Entry 8YAX (electron microscopy, 4.90 A resolution (low resolution: residue-level contacts below are approximate; hydrogen-bond / salt-bridge calls are withheld)); this record covers chains B and D of the 4 polymer chains in the assembly.

== Chain B ==
Molecule: Papain-like protease nsp3
Organism: Severe acute respiratory syndrome coronavirus 2
Notes: EC 3.4.19.12
Reference sequence: P0DTD1 (R1AB_SARS2); residues 1-1945 here correspond to UniProt positions 819-2763 (UniProt number = residue number + 818)
Amino-acid sequence (1945 residues; row label = number of the first residue in the row):
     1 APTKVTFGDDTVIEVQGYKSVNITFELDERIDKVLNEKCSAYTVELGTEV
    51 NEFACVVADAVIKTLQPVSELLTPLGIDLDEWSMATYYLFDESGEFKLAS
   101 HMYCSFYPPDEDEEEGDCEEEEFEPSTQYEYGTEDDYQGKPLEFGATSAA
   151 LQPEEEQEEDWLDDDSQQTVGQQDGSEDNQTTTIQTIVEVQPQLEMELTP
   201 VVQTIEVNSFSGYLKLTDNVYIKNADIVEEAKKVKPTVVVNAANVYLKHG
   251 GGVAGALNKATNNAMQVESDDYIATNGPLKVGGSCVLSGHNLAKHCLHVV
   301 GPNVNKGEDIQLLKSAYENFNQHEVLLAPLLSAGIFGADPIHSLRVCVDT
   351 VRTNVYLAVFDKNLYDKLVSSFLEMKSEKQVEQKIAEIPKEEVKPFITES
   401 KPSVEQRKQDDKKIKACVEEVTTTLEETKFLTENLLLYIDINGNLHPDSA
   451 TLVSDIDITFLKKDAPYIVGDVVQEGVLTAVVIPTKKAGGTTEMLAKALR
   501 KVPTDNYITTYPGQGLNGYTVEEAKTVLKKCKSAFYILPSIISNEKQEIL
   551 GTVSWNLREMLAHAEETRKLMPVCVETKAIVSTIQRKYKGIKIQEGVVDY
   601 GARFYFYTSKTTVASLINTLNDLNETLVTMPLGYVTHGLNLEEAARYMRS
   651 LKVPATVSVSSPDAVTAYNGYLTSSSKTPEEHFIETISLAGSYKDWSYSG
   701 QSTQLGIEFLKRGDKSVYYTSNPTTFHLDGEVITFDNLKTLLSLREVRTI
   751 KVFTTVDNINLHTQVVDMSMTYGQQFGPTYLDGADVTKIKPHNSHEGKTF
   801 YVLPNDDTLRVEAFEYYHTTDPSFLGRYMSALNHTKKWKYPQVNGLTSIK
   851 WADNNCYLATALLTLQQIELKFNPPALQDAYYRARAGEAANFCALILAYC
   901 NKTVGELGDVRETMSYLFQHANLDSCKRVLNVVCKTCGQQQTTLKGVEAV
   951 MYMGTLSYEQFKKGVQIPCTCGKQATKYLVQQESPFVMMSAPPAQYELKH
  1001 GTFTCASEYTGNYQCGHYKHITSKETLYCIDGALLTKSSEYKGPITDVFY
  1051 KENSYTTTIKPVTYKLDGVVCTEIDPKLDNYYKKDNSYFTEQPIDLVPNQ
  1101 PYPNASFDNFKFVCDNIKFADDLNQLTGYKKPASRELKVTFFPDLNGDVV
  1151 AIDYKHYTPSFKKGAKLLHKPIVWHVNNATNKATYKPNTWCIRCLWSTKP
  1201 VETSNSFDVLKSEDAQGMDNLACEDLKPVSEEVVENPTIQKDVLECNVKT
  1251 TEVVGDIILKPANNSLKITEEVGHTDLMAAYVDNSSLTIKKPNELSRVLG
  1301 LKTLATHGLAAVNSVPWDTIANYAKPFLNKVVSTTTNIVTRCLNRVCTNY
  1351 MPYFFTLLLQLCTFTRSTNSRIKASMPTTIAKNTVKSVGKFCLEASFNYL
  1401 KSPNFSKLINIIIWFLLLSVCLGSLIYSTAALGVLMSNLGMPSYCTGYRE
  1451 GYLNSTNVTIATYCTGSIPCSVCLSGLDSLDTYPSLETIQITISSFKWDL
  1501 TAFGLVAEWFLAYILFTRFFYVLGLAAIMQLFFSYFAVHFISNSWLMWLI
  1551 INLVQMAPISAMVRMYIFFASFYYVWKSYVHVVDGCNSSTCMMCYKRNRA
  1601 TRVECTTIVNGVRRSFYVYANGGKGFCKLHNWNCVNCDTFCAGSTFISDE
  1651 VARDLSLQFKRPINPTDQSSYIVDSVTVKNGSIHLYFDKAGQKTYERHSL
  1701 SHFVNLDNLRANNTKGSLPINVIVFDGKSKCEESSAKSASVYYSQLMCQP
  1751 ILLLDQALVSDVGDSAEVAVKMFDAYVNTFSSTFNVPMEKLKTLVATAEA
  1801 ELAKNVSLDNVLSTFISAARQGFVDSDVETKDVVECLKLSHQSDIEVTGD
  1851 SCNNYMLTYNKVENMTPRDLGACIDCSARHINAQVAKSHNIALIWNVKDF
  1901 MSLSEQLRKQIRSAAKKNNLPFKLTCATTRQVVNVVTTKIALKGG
Unresolved in the structure: 1-1402
Disulfide bonds: Cys1445-Cys1473, Cys1464-Cys1470
UniProt features mapped onto this chain:
  - zinc finger: Cys934 to Cys971 (C4-type)
  - region: His1581 to Cys1594 (ZF1), Cys1627 to Cys1637 (ZF2)
  - active site (For PL-PRO activity): Cys856, His1017, Asp1031
  - binding site (Zn(2+)): Cys934, Cys937, Cys969, Cys971, His1581, Cys1586, Cys1591, Cys1594, Cys1627, His1630, Cys1634, Cys1637
  - site: Gly1945 (Cleavage)
From the paper describing this entry:
  - mutagenesis - V1458A/L1480A: unchanged binding to another copy of this molecule
  - mutagenesis - V1458E/L1480E: decreased binding to another copy of this molecule
  - mutagenesis - D1478A/Y1483A/L1486A/Q1490A, D1478E/Y1483E/L1486E/Q1490E: abolished binding to another copy of this molecule
  - mutagenesis - R1613A/R1614A, R1613E/R1614E: abolished growth in response to viral replication capacity
  - mutagenesis - R1614Q: unchanged growth
  - mutagenesis - R1614K: abolished growth

== Chain D ==
Molecule: Non-structural protein 4
Organism: Severe acute respiratory syndrome coronavirus 2
Reference sequence: P0DTD1 (R1AB_SARS2); residues 1-500 here correspond to UniProt positions 2764-3263 (UniProt number = residue number + 2763)
Amino-acid sequence (500 residues; each row starts with the number of its first residue):
     1 KIVNNWLKQLIKVTLVFLFVAAIFYLITPVHVMSKHTDFSSEIIGYKAID
    51 GGVTRDIASTDTCFANKHADFDTWFSQRGGSYTNDKACPLIAAVITREVG
   101 FVVPGLPGTILRTTNGDFLHFLPRVFSAVGNICYTPSKLIEYTDFATSAC
   151 VLAAECTIFKDASGKPVPYCYDTNVLEGSVAYESLRPDTRYVLMDGSIIQ
   201 FPNTYLEGSVRVVTTFDSEYCRHGTCERSEAGVCVSTSGRWVLNNDYYRS
   251 LPGVFCGVDAVNLLTNMFTPLIQPIGALDISASIVAGGIVAIVVTCLAYY
   301 FMRFRRAFGEYSHVVAFNTLLFLMSFTVLCLTPVYSFLPGVYSVIYLYLT
   351 FYLTNDVSFLAHIQWMVMFTPLVPFWITIAYIICISTKHFYWFFSNYLKR
   401 RVVFNGVSFSTFEEAALCTFLLNKEMYLKLRSDVLLPLTQYNRYLALYNK
   451 YKYFSGAMDTTSYREAACCHLAKALNDFSNSGSDVLYQPPQTSITSAVLQ
Unresolved in the structure: 1-30, 402-500
Disulfide bonds: Cys63-Cys88, Cys133-Cys150, Cys156-Cys170, Cys221-Cys226
UniProt features mapped onto this chain:
  - site: Gln500 (Cleavage)
From the paper describing this entry:
  - mutagenesis - R303A/R305A/R306A, R303E/R305E/R306E, K450A/K452A, K450E/K452E: abolished growth in response to viral replication capacity
  - mutagenesis - R306K, K450R: unchanged growth (viral replication activity)
  - mutagenesis - R306A, R306E, R306Q: abolished growth

== Chain B / chain D interface ==
Contacting residue pairs - 35 pairs, chain B then chain D:
  Tyr1452(B) with Arg112(D); Phe118(D)
  Leu1453(B) with Arg112(D); Gly116(D)
  Val1458(B) with Phe118(D)
  Gly1476(B) with His31(D)
  Leu1477(B) with His31(D); Asn115(D); Asp117(D)
  Asp1478(B) with Lys67(D); Gly116(D); Asp117(D); Phe118(D)
  Tyr1483(B) with Met33(D); Lys67(D); Lys86(D)
  Pro1484(B) with Lys86(D); Ala87(D)
  Ser1485(B) with Cys88(D); Pro89(D); Leu90(D)
  Leu1486(B) with Ile49(D); Gly52(D); Leu106(D)
  Glu1487(B) with Gly51(D); Gly52(D)
  Thr1488(B) with Gly51(D); His223(D)
  Gln1490(B) with Ser197(D); Ile198(D); Gly224(D)
  Ile1491(B) with Gly224(D); Thr225(D); Cys226(D)
  Thr1492(B) with Cys226(D)
Interface residues without a listed pair, chain B (20 interface residues in all): Arg1449, Ser1479, Leu1480, Ile1489, Ile1493
Interface residues without a listed pair, chain D (29 interface residues in all): Val32, Phe101, Val103, Thr114, Asp195, Glu227
Interface features reported in the paper:
  - hot spots on chain B (mutagenesis) - V1458E/L1480E: decreased binding to Non-structural protein 4 (chain D)
  - hot spots on chain B (mutagenesis) - D1478A/Y1483A/L1486A/Q1490A, D1478E/Y1483E/L1486E/Q1490E: abolished binding to Non-structural protein 4 (chain D)

== Overview ==
20 residues of chain B and 29 residues of chain D are in contact. The paper reports that R303A/R305A/R306A,
R303E/R305E/R306E and K450A/K452A of chain D, among others, abolish growth in response to viral replication
capacity; R306A, R306E and R306Q of chain D abolish growth; 17 substitutions were tested in all.
Here chain B is Papain-like protease nsp3 and chain D is Non-structural protein 4, both from Severe acute
respiratory syndrome coronavirus 2. Entry 8YAX (SARS-CoV-2 DMV nsp3-4 pore complex (full-pore)) was determined
by electron microscopy together with 8YB5 and 8YB7 from the same study.
